PDB entry 7BGE | electron microscopy, 3.60 A resolution | chains a and c of the 9 polymer chains in the assembly

== Chain a ==
Molecule: 16S ribosomal RNA
Organism: Staphylococcus aureus subsp. aureus NCTC 8325
Sequence (1556 nucleotides; each row starts with the number of its first residue):
     1 UUUUCUGGAG AGUUUGAUCC UGGCUCAGGA UGAACGCUGG CGGCGUGCCU AAUACAUGCA
    61 AGUCGAGCGA ACGGACGAGA AGCUUGCUUC UCUGAUGUUA GCGGCGGACG GGUGAGUAAC
   121 ACGUGGAUAA CCUACCUAUA AGACUGGGAU AACUUCGGGA AACCGUAGCU AAUACCGGAU
   181 AAUAUUUUGA ACCGCAUGGU UCAAAAGUGA AAGACGGUCU UGCUGUCACU UAUAGAUGGA
   241 UCCGCGCUGC AUUAGCUAGU UGGUAAGGUA ACGGCUUACC AAGGCAACGA UGCAUAGCCG
   301 ACCUGAGAGG GUGAUCGGCC ACACUGGAAC UGAGACACGG UCCAGACUCC UACGGGAGGC
   361 AGCAGUAGGG AAUCUUCCGC AAUGGGCGAA AGCCUGACGG AGCAACGCCG CGUGAGUGAU
   421 GAAGGUCUUC GGAUCGUAAA ACUCUGUUAU UAGGGAAGAA CAUAUGUGUA AGUAACUGUG
   481 CACAUCUUGA CGGUACCUAA UCAGAAAGCC ACGGCUAACU ACGUGCCAGC AGCCGCGGUA
   541 AUACGUAGGU GGCAAGCGUU AUCCGGAAUU AUUGGGCGUA AAGCGCGCGU AGGCGGUUUU
   601 UUAAGUCUGA UGUGAAAGCC CACGGCUCAA CCGUGGAGGG UCAUUGGAAA CUGGAAAACU
   661 UGAGUGCAGA AGAGGAAAGU GGAAUUCCAU GUGUAGCGGU GAAAUGCGCA GAGAUAUGGA
   721 GGAACACCAG UGGCGAAGGC GACUUUCUGG UCUGUAACUG ACGCUGAUGU GCGAAAGCGU
   781 GGGGAUCAAA CAGGAUUAGA UACCCUGGUA GUCCACGCCG UAAACGAUGA GUGCUAAGUG
   841 UUAGGGGGUU UCCCGCCCCU UAGUGCUGCA GCUAACGCAU UAAGCACUCC GCCUGGGGAG
   901 UACGACCGCA AGGUUGAAAC UCAAAGGAAU UGACGGGGAC CCGCACAAGC GGUGGAGCAU
   961 GUGGUUUAAU UCGAAGCAAC GCGAAGAACC UUACCAAAUC UUGACAUCCU UUGACAACUC
  1021 UAGAGAUAGA GCCUUCCCCU UCGGGGGACA AAGUGACAGG UGGUGCAUGG UUGUCGUCAG
  1081 CUCGUGUCGU GAGAUGUUGG GUUAAGUCCC GCAACGAGCG CAACCCUUAA GCUUAGUUGC
  1141 CAUCAUUAAG UUGGGCACUC UAAGUUGACU GCCGGUGACA AACCGGAGGA AGGUGGGGAU
  1201 GACGUCAAAU CAUCAUGCCC CUUAUGAUUU GGGCUACACA CGUGCUACAA UGGACAAUAC
  1261 AAAGGGCAGC GAAACCGCGA GGUCAAGCAA AUCCCAUAAA GUUGUUCUCA GUUCGGAUUG
  1321 UAGUCUGCAA CUCGACUACA UGAAGCUGGA AUCGCUAGUA AUCGUAGAUC AGCAUGCUAC
  1381 GGUGAAUACG UUCCCGGGUC UUGUACACAC CGCCCGUCAC ACCACGAGAG UUUGUAACAC
  1441 CCGAAGCCGG UGGAGUAACC UUUUAGGAGC UAGCCGUCGA AGGUGGGACA AAUGAUUGGG
  1501 GUGAAGUCGU AACAAGGUAG CCGUAUCGGA AGGUGCGGCU GGAUCACCUC CUUUCU
Disordered / not traced: 1-936, 1402-1556

== Chain c ==
Name: 30S ribosomal protein S3
Organism: Staphylococcus aureus (strain NCTC 8325)
UniProt: Q2FW12 (RS3_STAA8); numbering as in UniProt (aligned over 1-217)
Sequence (217 residues; numbered 1 to 217; the number before each row is that of its first residue):
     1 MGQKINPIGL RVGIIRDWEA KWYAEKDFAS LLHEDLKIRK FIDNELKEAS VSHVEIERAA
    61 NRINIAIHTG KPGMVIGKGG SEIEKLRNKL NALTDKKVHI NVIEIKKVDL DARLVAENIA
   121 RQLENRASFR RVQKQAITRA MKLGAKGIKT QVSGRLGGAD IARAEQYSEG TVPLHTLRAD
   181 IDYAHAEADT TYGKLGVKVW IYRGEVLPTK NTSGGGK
Disordered / not traced: 1-2, 205-217

== How chain a and chain c interact ==
Residue-residue contacts (56; chain a residue first):
  A1067(a) / Arg-155(c)  hydrogen bond to the sugar
  A1067(a) / Asp-160(c)  hydrogen bond to the sugar
  A1067(a) / Gly-193(c)  base contact
  U1068(a) / Gly-154(c)  sugar contact
  U1068(a) / Asp-160(c)  phosphate contact
  U1068(a) / Ile-161(c)  phosphate contact
  U1068(a) / Ala-162(c)  hydrogen bond to the phosphate
  U1068(a) / Lys-194(c)  hydrogen bond to the sugar
  G1069(a) / Ser-153(c)  sugar contact
  G1069(a) / Gly-154(c)  sugar contact
  G1069(a) / Lys-194(c)  sugar contact
  G1069(a) / Gly-196(c)  sugar contact
  G1070(a) / Gly-196(c)  phosphate contact
  G1070(a) / Lys-198(c)  salt bridge to the phosphate
  U1071(a) / Tyr-183(c)  phosphate contact
  U1071(a) / Lys-198(c)  salt bridge to the phosphate
  U1072(a) / Gln-3(c)  base contact
  U1072(a) / Ile-5(c)  phosphate contact
  G1073(a) / Gln-3(c)  hydrogen bond to the phosphate
  U1074(a) / Gln-3(c)  hydrogen bond to the base
  U1077(a) / His-175(c)  base contact
  G1118(a) / Gly-170(c)  sugar contact
  G1118(a) / Thr-171(c)  sugar contact
  C1119(a) / Thr-171(c)  phosphate contact
  C1119(a) / Val-172(c)  sugar contact
  C1119(a) / Pro-173(c)  phosphate contact
  G1120(a) / Pro-173(c)  phosphate contact
  G1120(a) / Leu-174(c)  hydrogen bond to the phosphate
  G1120(a) / His-175(c)  salt bridge to the phosphate
  C1121(a) / His-175(c)  salt bridge to the phosphate
  A1123(a) / Thr-176(c)  base contact
  C1124(a) / His-175(c)  hydrogen bond to the base
  C1124(a) / Thr-176(c)  base contact
  C1124(a) / Leu-177(c)  hydrogen bond to the base
  C1124(a) / Arg-178(c)  sugar contact
  C1125(a) / Ile-14(c)  sugar contact
  C1125(a) / Arg-178(c)  salt bridge to the phosphate
  U1200(a) / Ile-5(c)  sugar contact
  U1200(a) / His-175(c)  hydrogen bond to the sugar
  G1201(a) / Gln-3(c)  sugar contact
  G1201(a) / Lys-4(c)  phosphate contact
  G1201(a) / Ile-5(c)  hydrogen bond to the phosphate
  G1201(a) / His-175(c)  sugar contact
  A1202(a) / Gln-3(c)  hydrogen bond to the phosphate
  A1202(a) / Lys-4(c)  phosphate contact
  C1203(a) / Lys-4(c)  salt bridge to the phosphate
  C1203(a) / Gln-166(c)  sugar contact
  G1204(a) / Gln-166(c)  phosphate contact
  A1215(a) / Lys-194(c)  hydrogen bond to the sugar
  U1216(a) / Lys-194(c)  sugar contact
  G1217(a) / Thr-191(c)  hydrogen bond to the sugar
  G1217(a) / Gly-193(c)  sugar contact
  C1267(a) / Lys-26(c)  sugar contact
  A1289(a) / Glu-25(c)  sugar contact
  A1289(a) / Lys-26(c)  hydrogen bond to the base
  A1290(a) / Glu-25(c)  phosphate contact
Other interface residues (no listed pair), chain a (29 interface residues in all): A1199, A1207
Other interface residues (no listed pair), chain c (34 interface residues in all): Leu-10, Ala-159, His-185, Glu-187, Tyr-192, Leu-195

== In short ==
Chain a and chain c form an interface of 29 and 34 residues respectively; the contacts include 15 hydrogen
bonds and 6 salt bridges. Polar contacts include U1074(a)/Gln-3(c), C1124(a)/His-175(c) and
C1124(a)/Leu-177(c).
Here chain a is 16S ribosomal RNA (Staphylococcus aureus subsp. aureus NCTC 8325) and chain c is 30S ribosomal
protein S3 (Staphylococcus aureus (strain NCTC 8325)). Entry 7BGE (Staphylococcus aureus 30S ribosomal subunit
in presence of spermidine (head only)) was determined by electron microscopy.
